PDB entry 3WZQ | X-ray diffraction, 1.70 A resolution | chains A and C of the 4 polymer chains in the assembly

[Chain A (and C)]
Molecule: Streptavidin
Organism: Streptomyces avidinii
Notes: chain C of this document is another copy of the same molecule, construct and numbering; everything in this record applies to it too
UniProt: P22629 (SAV_STRAV); residues 13-139 here correspond to UniProt positions 37-163 (UniProt number = residue number + 24)
Chain sequence (147 residues; numbered -1 to 145; the number before each row is that of its first residue; numbers below 1 keep their minus sign (Met-1 is residue -1)):
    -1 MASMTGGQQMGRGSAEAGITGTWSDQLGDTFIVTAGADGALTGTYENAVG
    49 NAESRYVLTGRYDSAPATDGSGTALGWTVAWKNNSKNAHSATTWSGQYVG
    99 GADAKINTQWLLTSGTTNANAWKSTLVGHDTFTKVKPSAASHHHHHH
Not modelled in the structure: -1 to 10, 136-145 (chain C: -1 to 10, 135-145)
Differences from the reference sequence: expression tag (-1 to 12, 140-145); engineered mutation Ser22 (Tyr46 in P22629), Asp23 (Asn47 in P22629), Asp27 (Ser51 in P22629), Asn45 (Ser69 in P22629), Ser83 (Tyr107 in P22629), Lys84 (Arg108 in P22629), Asp101 (Glu125 in P22629), Lys103 (Arg127 in P22629), Asn116 (Glu140 in P22629)
Small-molecule neighbours: ZOF (6-({5-[(2E,3aS,4S,6aR)-2-iminohexahydro-1H-thieno[3,4-d]imidazol-4-yl]pentanoyl}amino)hexanoic acid): Asp23, Leu25, Asp27, Phe29, Tyr43, Trp79, Ala86, Ser88, Thr90, Trp92, Trp108, Leu110, Ser112, Leu124, Asp128
Swiss-Prot annotation at these positions:
  - motif: Arg59 to Asp61 (Cell attachment site)
  - binding site (biotin): Tyr43, Tyr54, Trp92, Trp108, Trp120

[How chain A and chain C interact]
Contacting residue pairs - 16 pairs, chain A then chain C:
  Leu25(A) - Trp120(C)  hydrophobic
  Trp108(A) - Trp120(C)
  Leu109(A) - Val125(C)  hydrophobic
  Leu110(A) - Trp120(C)  hydrophobic
  Trp120(A) - Leu25(C)  hydrophobic
  Trp120(A) - Trp108(C)
  Trp120(A) - Leu110(C)  hydrophobic
  Lys121(A) - Leu124(C)
  Thr123(A) - Leu124(C)
  Thr123(A) - Val125(C)  hydrogen bond (backbone-backbone)
  Leu124(A) - Lys121(C)
  Leu124(A) - Thr123(C)
  Leu124(A) - Leu124(C)  hydrophobic
  Val125(A) - Leu109(C)  hydrophobic
  Val125(A) - Thr123(C)  hydrogen bond (backbone-backbone)
  Val125(A) - Val125(C)  hydrophobic

[Summary]
The chain A/chain C interface involves 9 residues from each chain; the contacts include 2 hydrogen bonds. The
hydrogen-bonded pair Thr123(A)-Val125(C) is a backbone contact. Bound to chain A: compound ZOF. From UniProt:
5 biotin-binding residues on chain A.
Both chains are Streptavidin (Streptomyces avidinii). Entry 3WZQ (Crystal structure of the core streptavidin
mutant V212 (Y22S/N23D/S27D/S45N/Y83S/R84K/E101D/R103K/E116N) complexed with iminobiotin long tail (IMNtail)
at ...) was determined by X-ray diffraction, deposited together with 3WZN, 3WZO and 3WZP.
